PDB entry 1ID3 | X-ray diffraction, 3.10 A resolution | chains J and D of the 10 polymer chains in the assembly

[Chain J]
Molecule: Palindromic 146bp DNA fragment
Source organism: Homo sapiens
Sequence (146 nucleotides; each row starts with the number of its first residue):
   147 ATCAATATCC ACCTGCAGAT TCTACCAAAA GTGTATTTGG AAACTGCTCC ATCAAAAGGC
   207 ATGTTCAGCG GAATTCCGCT GAACATGCCT TTTGATGGAG CAGTTTCCAA ATACACTTTT
   267 GGTAGAATCT GCAGGTGGAT ATTGAT
Ion coordination: Mn2+ site 1 near DG185 (its only coordinating residue here); Mn2+ site 2 near DG216 (its only coordinating residue here); Mn2+ site 3 near DG246 (its only coordinating residue here); Mn2+ site 4 near DG267 (its only coordinating residue here); Mn2+ site 5 near DG280 (its only coordinating residue here)

[Chain D]
Molecule: Histone H2B.2
Source organism: Saccharomyces cerevisiae
UniProt: P02294 (H2B2_YEAST); residue numbers follow UniProt; this construct covers 1-130
Amino-acid sequence (130 residues; each row starts with the number of its first residue):
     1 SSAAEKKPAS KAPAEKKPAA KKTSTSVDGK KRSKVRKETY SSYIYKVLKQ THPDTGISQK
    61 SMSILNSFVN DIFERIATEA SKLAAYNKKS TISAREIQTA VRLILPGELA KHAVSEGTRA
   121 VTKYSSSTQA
Not modelled in the structure: 1-35, 129-130
Ion coordination: Mn2+: His112 (shared with 1 residue of chain G; 1 residue of chain H)
UniProt features mapped onto this chain:
  - modified residue (N6-acetyllysine): Lys7, Lys17, Lys22
  - cross-link (Glycyl lysine isopeptide (Lys-Gly)): Lys7 (interchain with G-Cter in SUMO), Lys17 (interchain with G-Cter in SUMO)
Reported in the primary citation:
  - Mn2+ coordination: Glu108, His112
  - post-translational modification sites: Lys123 (citing earlier work)

[How chain J and chain D interact]
Pairs across the interface - 7 pairs, chain J then chain D:
  DG267(J) - Arg36(D)  base contact
  DG267(J) - Tyr43(D)  sugar contact
  DG268(J) - Arg36(D)  base contact
  DG268(J) - Lys37(D)  sugar contact
  DG268(J) - Thr39(D)  phosphate contact
  DG268(J) - Ser42(D)  phosphate contact
  DT269(J) - Lys37(D)  salt bridge to the phosphate
Interface residues without a listed pair, chain J (4 interface residues in all): DA257
Interface residues without a listed pair, chain D (8 interface residues in all): Glu38, Lys46, Thr91

[In short]
4 residues of chain J face 8 of chain D across their interface; the contacts include 1 salt bridge. The
salt-bridged pair is DT269(J)-Lys37(D). From the paper: Mn2+ coordination by Glu108(D) and His112(D); a
modification site at Lys123(D).
Chain J is Palindromic 146bp DNA fragment (Homo sapiens) and chain D is Histone H2B.2 (Saccharomyces
cerevisiae); the structure, Crystal structure of the yeast nucleosome core particle reveals fundamental
differences in inter-nucleosome interactions, was determined by X-ray diffraction.
